7UAC - chain H; structure by electron microscopy, 2.70 A resolution.

[Chain H]
Protein: Meprin A subunit alpha
From: Homo sapiens
Notes: EC 3.4.24.18
UniProt: Q16819 (MEP1A_HUMAN); residue numbers follow UniProt; this construct covers 22-600
Chain sequence (587 residues; each row starts with the number of its first residue):
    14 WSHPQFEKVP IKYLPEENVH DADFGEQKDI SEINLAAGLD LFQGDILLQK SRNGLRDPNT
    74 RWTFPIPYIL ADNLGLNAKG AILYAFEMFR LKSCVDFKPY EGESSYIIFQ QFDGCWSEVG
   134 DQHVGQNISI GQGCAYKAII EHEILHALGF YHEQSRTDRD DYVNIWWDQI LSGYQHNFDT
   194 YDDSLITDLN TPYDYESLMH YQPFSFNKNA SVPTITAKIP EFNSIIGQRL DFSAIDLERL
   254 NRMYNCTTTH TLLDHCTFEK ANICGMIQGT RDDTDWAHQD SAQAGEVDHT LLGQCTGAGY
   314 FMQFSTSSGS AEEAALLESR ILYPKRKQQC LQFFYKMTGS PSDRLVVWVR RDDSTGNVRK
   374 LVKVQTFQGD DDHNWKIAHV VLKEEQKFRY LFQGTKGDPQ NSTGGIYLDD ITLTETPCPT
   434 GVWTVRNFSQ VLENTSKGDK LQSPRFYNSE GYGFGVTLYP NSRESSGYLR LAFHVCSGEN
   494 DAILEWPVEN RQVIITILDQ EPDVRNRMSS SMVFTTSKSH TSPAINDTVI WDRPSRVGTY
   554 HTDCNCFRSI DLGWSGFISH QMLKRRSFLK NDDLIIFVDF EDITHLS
Not modelled in the structure: 14-34, 63-71, 195-199, 536-541
Differences from the reference sequence: expression tag (14-21)
Cystine bridges: Cys107-Cys259, Cys128-Cys147, Cys269-Cys277, Cys343-Cys431, Cys557-Cys559
Glycans and other covalent adducts: N-acetylglucosamine (NAG) linked to Asn140, Asn222, Asn440; glycan linked to Asn414
Bound ions: Zn2+: Asp58, His155, His159, His165; Ca2+ site 1: Thr270, Glu272, Asp301, Thr303, Tyr313, Asp422; Ca2+ site 2: Gly282, Asp285, Thr287, Asp288
From the paper describing this entry:
  - mutagenesis - C308A: unchanged catalytic activity on large substrates

[Overview]
Covalently linked N-acetylglucosamine: at Asn140, Asn222 and Asn440. Asp58, His155, His159 and His165
coordinate Zn2+. The Ca2+ site 1 is built by Thr270, Glu272, Asp301, Thr303, Tyr313 and Asp422. The paper
reports that C308A leaves catalytic activity on large substrates unchanged.
Chain H is Meprin A subunit alpha (Homo sapiens); the structure, Human pro-meprin alpha (zymogen state), was
determined by electron microscopy together with 7UAB, 7UAE, 7UAF and 7UAI from the same study.
